Entry 6S6T (electron microscopy, 4.10 A resolution (low resolution: residue-level contacts below are approximate; hydrogen-bond / salt-bridge calls are withheld)); this record covers chains A and D of the 7 polymer chains in the assembly.

# Chain A (and D)
Name: Glutamate synthase [NADPH] large chain
From: Azospirillum brasilense
Notes: EC 1.4.1.13; chain D of this document is another copy of the same molecule, construct and numbering; everything in this record applies to it too
UniProt: Q05755 (GLTB_AZOBR); residues -35 to 1479 here correspond to UniProt positions 1-1515 (UniProt number = residue number + 36)
Amino-acid sequence (1515 residues; row label = number of the first residue in the row; numbers below 1 keep their minus sign (Met-35 is residue -35)):
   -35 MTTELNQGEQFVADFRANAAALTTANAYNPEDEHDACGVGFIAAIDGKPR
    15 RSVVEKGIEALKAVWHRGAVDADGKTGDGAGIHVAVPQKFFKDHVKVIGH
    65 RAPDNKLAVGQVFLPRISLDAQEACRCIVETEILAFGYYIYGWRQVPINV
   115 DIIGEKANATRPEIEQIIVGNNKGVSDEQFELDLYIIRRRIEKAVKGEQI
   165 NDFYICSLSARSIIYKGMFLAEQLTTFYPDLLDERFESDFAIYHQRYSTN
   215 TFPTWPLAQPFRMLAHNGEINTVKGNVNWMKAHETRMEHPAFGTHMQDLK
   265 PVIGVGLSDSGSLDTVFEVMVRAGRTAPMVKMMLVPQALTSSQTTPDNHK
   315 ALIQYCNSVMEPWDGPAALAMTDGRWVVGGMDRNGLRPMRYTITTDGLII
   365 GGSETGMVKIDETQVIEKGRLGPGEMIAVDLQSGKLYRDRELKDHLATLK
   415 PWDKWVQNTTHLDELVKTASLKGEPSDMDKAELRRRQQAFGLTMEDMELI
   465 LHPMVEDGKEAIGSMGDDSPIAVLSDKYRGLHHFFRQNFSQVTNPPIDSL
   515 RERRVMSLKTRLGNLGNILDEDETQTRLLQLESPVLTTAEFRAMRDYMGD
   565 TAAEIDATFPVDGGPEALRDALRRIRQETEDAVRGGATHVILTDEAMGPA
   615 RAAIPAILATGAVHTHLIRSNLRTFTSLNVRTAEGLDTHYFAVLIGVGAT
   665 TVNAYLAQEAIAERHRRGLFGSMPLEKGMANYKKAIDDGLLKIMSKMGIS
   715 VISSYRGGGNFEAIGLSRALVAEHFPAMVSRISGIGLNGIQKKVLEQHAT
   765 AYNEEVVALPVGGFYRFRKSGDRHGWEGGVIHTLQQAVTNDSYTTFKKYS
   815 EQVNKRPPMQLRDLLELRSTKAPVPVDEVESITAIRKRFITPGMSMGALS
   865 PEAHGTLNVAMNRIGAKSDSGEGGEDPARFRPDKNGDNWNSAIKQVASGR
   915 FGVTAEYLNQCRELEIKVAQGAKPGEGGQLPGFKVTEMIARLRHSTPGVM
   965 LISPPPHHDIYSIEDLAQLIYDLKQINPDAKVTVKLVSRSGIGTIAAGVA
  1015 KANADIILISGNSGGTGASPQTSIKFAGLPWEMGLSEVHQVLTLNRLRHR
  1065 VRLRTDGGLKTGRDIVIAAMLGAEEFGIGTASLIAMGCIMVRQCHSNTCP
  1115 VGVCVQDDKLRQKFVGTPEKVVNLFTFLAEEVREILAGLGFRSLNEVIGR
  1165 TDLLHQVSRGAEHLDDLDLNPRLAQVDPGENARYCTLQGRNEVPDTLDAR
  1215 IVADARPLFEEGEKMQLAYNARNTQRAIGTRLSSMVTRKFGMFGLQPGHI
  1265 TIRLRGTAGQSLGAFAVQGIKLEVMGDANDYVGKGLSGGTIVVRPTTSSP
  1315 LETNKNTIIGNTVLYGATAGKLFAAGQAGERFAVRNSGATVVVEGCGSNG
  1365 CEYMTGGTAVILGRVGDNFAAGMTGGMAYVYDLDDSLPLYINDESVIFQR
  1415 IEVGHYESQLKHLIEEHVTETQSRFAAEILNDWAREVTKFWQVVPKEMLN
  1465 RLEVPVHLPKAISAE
Disordered / not traced: -35 to 0, 1473-1479
Ion coordination: 3Fe-4S cluster Fe: Cys1102, Cys1108, Cys1113
Small-molecule neighbours:
  - 3Fe-4S cluster (F3S): Met479, Cys1102, Ile1103, Met1104, Val1105, Arg1106, Gln1107, Cys1108, Cys1113, Pro1114, Val1115, Val1117, Cys1118
  - FMN (flavin mononucleotide): Met479, Pro856, Gly857, Met858, Ser859, Leu863, Glu886, Gln909, Lys931, Gln934, Lys999, Ser1027, Gly1028, Gly1029, Thr1030, Gly1031, Asp1070, Gly1071, Gly1072, Leu1073, Gly1091, Ile1092, Gly1093, Thr1094, Ala1095, Leu1097, Cys1118
Curated features (UniProtKB/Swiss-Prot):
  - active site: Cys1 (For GATase activity)
  - binding site (FMN): Leu1049 to Arg1106
  - binding site ([3Fe-4S] cluster): Cys1102, Cys1108, Cys1113

# Chain A / chain D interface
Contacting residue pairs - 46 pairs, chain A then chain D:
  Ile62(A) with Gln1170(D); Ser1172(D)
  Gly63(A) with Ser1172(D)
  Arg80(A) with Leu1058(D); Val1190(D)
  Ile81(A) with Phe216(D); Leu1058(D)
  Leu83(A) with Glu1051(D); Val1055(D)
  Glu87(A) with Val743(D); Ser744(D)
  Arg90(A) with Arg732(D); Pro1185(D)
  Cys91(A) with Arg732(D); Ala736(D)
  Glu94(A) with Arg732(D)
  Thr95(A) with Ala733(D)
  Trp107(A) with Asp1182(D)
  Val114(A) with Asp1191(D)
  Glu129(A) with Asn1184(D)
  Lys160(A) with Gln163(D)
  Gln163(A) with Val269(D)
  Asn165(A) with Gln163(D); Asn165(D)
  Phe216(A) with Ile81(D)
  Val269(A) with Glu162(D)
  Arg732(A) with Glu87(D); Glu94(D)
  Ala733(A) with Thr95(D)
  Ala736(A) with Cys91(D)
  Ser744(A) with Glu87(D)
  Ser747(A) with Glu94(D)
  Glu1051(A) with Leu83(D)
  Val1055(A) with Leu83(D)
  Leu1058(A) with Arg80(D); Ile81(D)
  Gln1170(A) with Ile62(D)
  Val1171(A) with Ile62(D)
  Ser1172(A) with Ile62(D); Gly63(D)
  Asn1184(A) with Trp107(D); Glu129(D)
  Pro1185(A) with Arg90(D)
  Ala1188(A) with Gln109(D)
  Gln1189(A) with Gln109(D)
  Asp1191(A) with Val114(D)
Also at the interface, not in a pair above, chain A (44 interface residues in all): His64, Tyr103, Gln109, Asn113, Arg125, Glu127, Asp1180, Asp1182, Leu1187, Val1190
Also at the interface, not in a pair above, chain D (44 interface residues in all): His64, Tyr103, Ile104, Gly106, Arg108, Arg125, Lys160, Val1171, Leu1178, Gln1189

# Overview
The chain A/chain D interface involves 44 residues from each chain. Chain A binds flavin mononucleotide and
3Fe-4S cluster. Curated annotation (UniProt) lists active-site residue Cys1(A), 3 FMN-binding residues and 3
[3Fe-4S] cluster-binding residues on chain A.
Both chains are Glutamate synthase [NADPH] large chain (Azospirillum brasilense). Entry 6S6T (Structure of
Azospirillum brasilense Glutamate Synthase in a4b3 oligomeric state) was determined by electron microscopy
together with 6S6S, 6S6U and 6S6X from the same study.
